1W8N - chain A; structure by X-ray diffraction, 2.10 A resolution.

# Chain A
Molecule: Bacterial sialidase
From: Micromonospora viridifaciens
Notes: EC 3.2.1.18
UniProt: Q02834 (NANH_MICVI); residues 47-647 here = UniProt positions 47-647
Amino-acid sequence (601 residues; row label = number of the first residue in the row):
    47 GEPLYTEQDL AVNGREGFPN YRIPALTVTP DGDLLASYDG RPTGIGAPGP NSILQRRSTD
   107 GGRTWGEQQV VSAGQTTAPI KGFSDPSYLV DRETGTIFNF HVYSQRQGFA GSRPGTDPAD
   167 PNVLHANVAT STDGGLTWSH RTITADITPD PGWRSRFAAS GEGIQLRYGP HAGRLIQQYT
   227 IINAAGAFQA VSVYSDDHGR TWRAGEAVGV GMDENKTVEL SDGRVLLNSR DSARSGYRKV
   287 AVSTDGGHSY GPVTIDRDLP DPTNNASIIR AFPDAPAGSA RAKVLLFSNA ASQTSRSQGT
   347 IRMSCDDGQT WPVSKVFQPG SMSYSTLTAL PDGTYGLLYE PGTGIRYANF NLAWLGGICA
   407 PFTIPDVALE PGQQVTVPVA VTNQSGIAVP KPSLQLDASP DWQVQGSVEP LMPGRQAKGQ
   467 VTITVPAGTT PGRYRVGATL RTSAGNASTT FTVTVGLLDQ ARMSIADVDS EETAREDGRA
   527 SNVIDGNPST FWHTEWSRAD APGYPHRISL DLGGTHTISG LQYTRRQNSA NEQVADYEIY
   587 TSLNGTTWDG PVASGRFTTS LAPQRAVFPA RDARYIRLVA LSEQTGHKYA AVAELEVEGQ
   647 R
Sequence notes: engineered mutation G92 (Asp in Q02834)
UniProt features mapped onto this chain:
  - active site (Nucleophile): E260, Y370
  - binding site (substrate): R68, R276
Disulfides: C351-C405
Ion coordination: Na+: N528, N533, T536, A639
Residues lining bound ligands:
  - 2-deoxy-2,3-dehydro-N-acetyl-neuraminic acid (DAN): R68, I69, R87, D131, V148, F155, F203, F234, D259, E260, R276, R342, Y370
  - beta-D-galactopyranose (GAL): E522, H539, W542, R572, E578, Y635
Reported in the primary citation:
  - mutagenesis - D92G: decreased catalytic activity on MU-aNeu5Ac
  - mutagenesis - D92G: unchanged expression
  - catalytic residues: Y370

# In short
Bound to chain A: beta-D-galactopyranose and 2-deoxy-2,3-dehydro-N-acetyl-neuraminic acid. N528, N533, T536
and A639 form the Na+ site. From UniProt: active-site residues E260 and Y370 and substrate-binding residues
R68 and R276. From the paper: the catalytic residue Y370; D92G reduces catalytic activity on MU-aNeu5Ac.
Chain A is Bacterial sialidase (Micromonospora viridifaciens); the structure, Contribution of the Active Site
Aspartic Acid to Catalysis in the Bacterial Neuraminidase from Micromonospora viridifaciens, was determined by
X-ray diffraction (same publication as 1W8O).
